2WVW - chains A and F of the 24 polymer chains in the assembly; structure by electron microscopy, 9.00 A resolution (very low resolution: no residue pairs are listed; an interface is given only as per-side residue counts).

# Chain A (and F)
Molecule: Ribulose bisphosphate carboxylase large chain
Source organism: Synechococcus elongatus
Notes: EC 4.1.1.39; chain F of this document is another copy of the same molecule, construct and numbering; everything in this record applies to it too
UniProtKB: P00880 (RBL_SYNP6); residues 4-475 here correspond to UniProt positions 1-472 (UniProt number = residue number - 3)
Sequence (472 residues; each row starts with the number of its first residue):
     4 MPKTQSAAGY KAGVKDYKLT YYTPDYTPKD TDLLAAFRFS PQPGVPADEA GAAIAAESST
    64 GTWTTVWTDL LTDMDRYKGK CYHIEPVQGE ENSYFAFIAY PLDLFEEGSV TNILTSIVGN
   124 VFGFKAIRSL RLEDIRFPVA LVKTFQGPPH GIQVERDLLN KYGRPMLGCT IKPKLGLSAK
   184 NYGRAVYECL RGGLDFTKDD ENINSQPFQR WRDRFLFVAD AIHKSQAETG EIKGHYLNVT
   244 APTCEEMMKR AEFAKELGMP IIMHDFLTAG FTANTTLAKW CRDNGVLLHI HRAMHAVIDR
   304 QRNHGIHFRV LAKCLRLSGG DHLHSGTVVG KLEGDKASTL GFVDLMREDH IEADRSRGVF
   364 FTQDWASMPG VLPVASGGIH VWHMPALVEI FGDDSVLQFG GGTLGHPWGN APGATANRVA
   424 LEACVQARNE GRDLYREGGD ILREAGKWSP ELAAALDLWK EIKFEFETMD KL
Unresolved in the structure: 4-8
Curated features (UniProtKB/Swiss-Prot):
  - motif: Glu464 to Glu470 (Interacts with RbcX2)
  - active site (Proton acceptor): Lys175, His294
  - binding site (substrate): Asn123, Thr173, Lys177, Arg295, His327, Ser379
  - binding site (Mg(2+)): Lys201, Asp203, Glu204
  - site: Lys334 (Transition state stabilizer)
  - modified residue: Lys201 (N6-carboxylysine)

# Interface between chain A and chain F
At this resolution (9 A) residue pairs are not listed: 9 residues of chain A and 13 of chain F lie at the interface.

# Summary
The interface between chain A and chain F involves 9 residues on one side and 13 on the other. UniProt lists
active-site residues Lys175(A) and His294(A), 6 substrate-binding residues and 3 Mg2+-binding residues on
chain A.
Both chains are Ribulose bisphosphate carboxylase large chain (Synechococcus elongatus). Entry 2WVW (Cryo-EM
structure of the RbcL-RbcX complex) was determined by electron microscopy together with 3HYB from the same
study.
